6FVE - chains A and B of the 3 polymer chains in the assembly; structure by X-ray diffraction, 1.41 A resolution.

# Chain A (and B)
Molecule: Macrophage migration inhibitory factor
Source organism: Homo sapiens
Notes: EC 5.3.2.1, 5.3.3.12; chain B of this document is another copy of the same molecule, construct and numbering; everything in this record applies to it too
UniProt: P14174 (MIF_HUMAN); residues 1-114 here correspond to UniProt positions 2-115 (UniProt number = residue number + 1)
Chain sequence (114 residues; row label = number of the first residue in the row):
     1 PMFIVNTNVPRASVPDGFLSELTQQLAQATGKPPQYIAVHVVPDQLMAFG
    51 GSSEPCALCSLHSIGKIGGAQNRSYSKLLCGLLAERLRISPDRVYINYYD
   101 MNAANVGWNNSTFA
Glycans and other covalent adducts: compound 6B9 linked to Pro1
Ligand contacts: 6B9 (2-(6-hydroxy-3-oxo-3H-xanthen-9-yl)-5-[(E)-(sulfanylmethylidene)amino]benzoic acid): Met2, Lys32, Tyr36, His62, Ile64, Ala103, Trp108, Phe113
From the paper describing this entry:
  - binding site for 6B9: Pro1

# How chain A and chain B interact
Pairs across the interface - 62 pairs, chain A then chain B:
  Met2(A) - Leu58(B)  hydrophobic
  Met2(A) - Tyr95(B)  hydrophobic
  Met2(A) - Asn97(B)
  Arg11(A) - Leu46(B)
  Leu19(A) - Leu46(B)  hydrophobic
  Leu19(A) - Met47(B)
  Leu19(A) - Ala48(B)
  Thr23(A) - Gly51(B)
  Pro34(A) - Gly50(B)
  Gln35(A) - Phe49(B)
  Gln35(A) - Gly50(B)
  Tyr36(A) - Tyr95(B)  hydrogen bond (backbone-side chain)
  Ile37(A) - Ala48(B)
  Ile37(A) - Phe49(B)
  Ile37(A) - Gly50(B)  hydrogen bond (backbone-backbone)
  Ala38(A) - Ala48(B)
  Ala38(A) - Leu58(B)  hydrophobic
  Val39(A) - Met47(B)
  Val39(A) - Ala48(B)  hydrogen bond (backbone-backbone)
  His40(A) - Asn6(B)
  His40(A) - Gln45(B)  hydrogen bond
  His40(A) - Leu46(B)
  His40(A) - Met47(B)
  His40(A) - Leu58(B)
  Val41(A) - Leu46(B)  hydrogen bond (backbone-backbone)
  Val42(A) - Gln45(B)
  His62(A) - Asn97(B)
  His62(A) - Tyr99(B)  hydrogen bond
  Met101(A) - Asn97(B)
  Met101(A) - Tyr98(B)
  Met101(A) - Tyr99(B)  hydrophobic
  Ala104(A) - Asn72(B)  hydrogen bond (backbone-side chain)
  Asn105(A) - Ile67(B)
  Asn105(A) - Asn72(B)  hydrogen bond
  Asn105(A) - Ile96(B)
  Asn105(A) - Asn97(B)
  Asn105(A) - Tyr98(B)  hydrogen bond (backbone-backbone)
  Val106(A) - Ile96(B)
  Val106(A) - Asn97(B)
  Gly107(A) - Ser76(B)
  Gly107(A) - Val94(B)
  Gly107(A) - Tyr95(B)
  Gly107(A) - Ile96(B)  hydrogen bond (backbone-backbone)
  Gly107(A) - Tyr98(B)
  Trp108(A) - Phe49(B)
  Trp108(A) - Asp92(B)  hydrogen bond (side chain-backbone)
  Trp108(A) - Val94(B)
  Trp108(A) - Tyr95(B)
  Asn109(A) - Pro91(B)  hydrogen bond (backbone-backbone)
  Asn109(A) - Asp92(B)
  Asn110(A) - Arg73(B)
  Asn110(A) - Ser76(B)
  Asn110(A) - Lys77(B)  hydrogen bond (backbone-backbone)
  Asn110(A) - Cys80(B)
  Asn110(A) - Pro91(B)
  Ser111(A) - Arg73(B)
  Ser111(A) - Ser76(B)  hydrogen bond (backbone-side chain)
  Thr112(A) - Asn72(B)
  Thr112(A) - Arg73(B)
  Thr112(A) - Ser76(B)
  Phe113(A) - Tyr95(B)  hydrophobic
  Ala114(A) - Arg73(B)
Interface residues without a listed pair, chain A (28 interface residues in all): Ile4, Val14
Interface residues without a listed pair, chain B (25 interface residues in all): Gly69, Arg93

# In short
The interface between chain A and chain B involves 28 residues on one side and 25 on the other; the contacts
include 14 hydrogen bonds. Polar contacts include Tyr36(A)-Tyr95(B), His40(A)-Gln45(B) and His62(A)-Tyr99(B).
Covalently linked compound 6B9: at Pro1(A). The paper reports a binding site for 6B9 at Pro1(A).
Both chains are Macrophage migration inhibitory factor (Homo sapiens). Entry 6FVE (Macrophage Migration
Inhibitory Factor (MIF) with Covalently Bound FITC) was determined by X-ray diffraction together with 6FVH
from the same study.
